Entry 7I1O (X-ray diffraction, 2.13 A resolution); this record covers chains A and B.

== Chain A ==
Molecule: Serine protease subunit NS2B
From: Zika virus
UniProtKB: Q32ZE1 (POLG_ZIKV); residues 46-89 here correspond to UniProt positions 1414-1457 (UniProt number = residue number + 1368)
Chain sequence (46 residues; numbered 44 to 89; the number before each row is that of its first residue):
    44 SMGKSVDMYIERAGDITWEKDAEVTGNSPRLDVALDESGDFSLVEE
Disordered / not traced: 44-49, 89
Construct notes: expression tag (44-45)

== Chain B ==
Molecule: Serine protease NS3
From: Zika virus
Notes: EC 3.4.21.91, 3.6.1.15, 3.6.4.13
UniProtKB: Q32ZE1 (POLG_ZIKV); residues 11-177 here correspond to UniProt positions 1509-1675 (UniProt number = residue number + 1498)
Chain sequence (168 residues; row label = number of the first residue in the row):
    10 MKEVKKGETTDGVYRVMTRRLLGSTQVGVGVMQEGVFHTMWHVTKGAALR
    60 SGEGRLDPYWGDVKQDLVSYCGPWKLDAAWDGLSEVQLLAVPPGERAKNI
   110 QTLPGIFKTKDGDIGAVALDYPAGTSGSPILDKCGRVIGLYGNGVVIKNG
   160 SYVSAITQGKREEETPVE
Disordered / not traced: 10-15, 172-177
Construct notes: initiating methionine (10); conflict Lys107 (Arg1605 in Q32ZE1)
Cystine bridges: Cys143 forms a disulfide with the same residue of a neighbouring copy of this chain
Ligand contacts: 8-chloroquinolin-4-amine (A1BXH): Asp129, Tyr130, Pro131, Ala132, Ser135, Tyr150, Gly151, Tyr161
Swiss-Prot annotation at these positions:
  - active site (Charge relay system): His51, Asp75, Ser135

== How chain A and chain B interact ==
Pairs across the interface (92; chain A residue first):
  Asp50(A) - Arg59(B)
  Met51(A) - Met26(B)
  Met51(A) - Val52(B)
  Met51(A) - Thr53(B)
  Met51(A) - Leu58(B)
  Met51(A) - Arg59(B)  hydrogen bond (backbone-backbone)
  Tyr52(A) - Arg24(B)
  Tyr52(A) - Val25(B)
  Tyr52(A) - Met26(B)  hydrogen bond (backbone-backbone)
  Tyr52(A) - Arg28(B)
  Tyr52(A) - Ser33(B)  hydrogen bond
  Tyr52(A) - Arg59(B)
  Ile53(A) - Tyr23(B)  hydrophobic
  Ile53(A) - Arg24(B)
  Ile53(A) - Met41(B)  hydrophobic
  Ile53(A) - Arg59(B)  hydrogen bond (backbone-backbone)
  Ile53(A) - Ser60(B)
  Ile53(A) - Leu65(B)  hydrophobic
  Glu54(A) - Tyr23(B)
  Glu54(A) - Arg24(B)  hydrogen bond (backbone-backbone)
  Arg55(A) - Glu17(B)
  Arg55(A) - Asp20(B)  hydrogen bond (side chain-backbone)
  Arg55(A) - Gly21(B)
  Arg55(A) - Val22(B)
  Arg55(A) - Tyr23(B)
  Ala56(A) - Val22(B)  hydrogen bond (backbone-backbone)
  Ala56(A) - Arg24(B)
  Ala56(A) - Val100(B)  hydrophobic
  Ala56(A) - Ala106(B)
  Gly57(A) - Gly21(B)
  Gly57(A) - Val22(B)  hydrogen bond (backbone-backbone)
  Asp58(A) - Leu98(B)
  Ile59(A) - Gly21(B)
  Ile59(A) - Val22(B)
  Ile59(A) - Val40(B)  hydrophobic
  Ile59(A) - Leu98(B)  hydrophobic
  Ile59(A) - Leu140(B)  hydrophobic
  Ile59(A) - Gly144(B)
  Ile59(A) - Val146(B)  hydrophobic
  Thr60(A) - Asn108(B)  hydrogen bond (backbone-side chain)
  Thr60(A) - Leu140(B)
  Trp61(A) - Glu94(B)
  Trp61(A) - Val95(B)  hydrophobic
  Trp61(A) - Gln96(B)
  Trp61(A) - Gln110(B)
  Trp61(A) - Leu140(B)
  Trp61(A) - Asp141(B)
  Trp61(A) - Lys142(B)
  Glu62(A) - Gln96(B)  hydrogen bond (backbone-side chain)
  Glu62(A) - Asn108(B)
  Ala65(A) - Gln96(B)
  Ala65(A) - Asn108(B)
  Glu66(A) - Asn108(B)
  Glu66(A) - Ile109(B)
  Glu66(A) - Gln110(B)  hydrogen bond (backbone-backbone)
  Val67(A) - Glu94(B)
  Val67(A) - Gln110(B)
  Thr68(A) - Ile109(B)
  Thr68(A) - Gln110(B)  hydrogen bond (backbone-backbone)
  Thr68(A) - Thr111(B)  hydrogen bond (backbone-side chain)
  Gly69(A) - Thr111(B)  hydrogen bond (backbone-side chain)
  Gly69(A) - Ala127(B)
  Asn70(A) - Thr111(B)
  Asn70(A) - Leu112(B)
  Asn70(A) - Ala127(B)
  Ser71(A) - Leu112(B)  hydrogen bond (side chain-backbone)
  Ser71(A) - Pro113(B)
  Ser71(A) - Gly114(B)
  Pro72(A) - Gly114(B)
  Pro72(A) - Ile115(B)  hydrogen bond (backbone-backbone)
  Arg73(A) - Ile115(B)
  Leu74(A) - Ile115(B)  hydrogen bond (backbone-backbone)
  Leu74(A) - Phe116(B)
  Leu74(A) - Lys117(B)  hydrogen bond (backbone-backbone)
  Leu74(A) - Ile156(B)  hydrophobic
  Asp75(A) - Lys117(B)
  Val76(A) - Phe116(B)  hydrophobic
  Val76(A) - Lys117(B)  hydrogen bond (backbone-backbone)
  Val76(A) - Thr118(B)
  Asp79(A) - Lys73(B)
  Ser81(A) - Val72(B)
  Gly82(A) - Val72(B)
  Gly82(A) - Lys73(B)
  Gly82(A) - Asn152(B)  hydrogen bond (backbone-side chain)
  Phe84(A) - Phe116(B)  hydrophobic
  Phe84(A) - Ile123(B)  hydrophobic
  Phe84(A) - Asn152(B)
  Phe84(A) - Gly153(B)
  Ser85(A) - Val154(B)
  Leu86(A) - Val154(B)  hydrophobic
  Leu86(A) - Val155(B)
  Leu86(A) - Ile156(B)  hydrophobic
Interface residues without a listed pair, chain A (33 interface residues in all): Leu78, Glu80
Interface residues without a listed pair, chain B (59 interface residues in all): Thr19, Thr27, Val36, Phe46, Ala57, Lys107, Leu128, Pro138, Val162, Ala164

== Overview ==
33 residues of chain A and 59 residues of chain B are in contact, with 20 hydrogen bonds. Among the polar
pairs are Tyr52(A)-Ser33(B), Arg55(A)-Asp20(B) and Thr60(A)-Asn108(B). Bound to chain B:
8-chloroquinolin-4-amine. From UniProt: 3 active-site residues on chain B.
Chain A is Serine protease subunit NS2B and chain B is Serine protease NS3, both from Zika virus; the
structure, PanDDA analysis group deposition -- Crystal Structure of ZIKV NS2B-NS3 protease in complex with
MFP-0011739-001-002, was determined by X-ray diffraction.
